6F0F - chains A and B; structure by X-ray diffraction, 2.00 A resolution.

[Chain A]
Name: Histone chaperone ASF1A
From: Homo sapiens
UniProt: Q9Y294 (ASF1A_HUMAN); numbering as in UniProt (aligned over 1-156)
Sequence (158 residues; each row starts with the number of its first residue; numbers below 1 keep their minus sign (Gly-1 is residue -1)):
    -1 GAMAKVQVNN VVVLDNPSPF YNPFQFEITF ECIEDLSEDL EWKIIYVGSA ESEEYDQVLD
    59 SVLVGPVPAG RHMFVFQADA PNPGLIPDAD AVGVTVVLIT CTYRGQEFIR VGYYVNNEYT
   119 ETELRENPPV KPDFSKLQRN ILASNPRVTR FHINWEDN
Not modelled in the structure: -1, 155-156
Differences from the reference sequence: expression tag (-1 to 0)
Swiss-Prot annotation at these positions:
  - motif: Ile31 to Asp37 (Required for interaction with HIRA)
  - mutagenesis: Glu36 to Asp37 (Abrogates interaction with HIRA and induction of senescence-associated heterochromatin foci), Asp37 (D37A: Abrogates interaction with CHAF1B and HIRA), Glu49 (E49A: Loss of interaction with TLK2), Asp54 (D54R: Reduces interaction with histone H3), Val62 to Pro64 (Abrogates interaction with HIRA and induction of senescence-associated heterochromatin foci), Asp88 (D88A: Loss of interaction with TLK2. Reduced phosphorylation), Val94 (V94R: Abrogates interaction with histone H3 and histone H4. Loss of interaction with TLK2. Reduced phosphorylation), Arg108 (R108E: Reduces interaction with histone H3)

[Chain B]
Name: ip2_s
Sequence (29 residues; each row starts with the number of its first residue):
   214 GAMGTLTPKE AELARRIRGA GGRTLNGFG
Not modelled in the structure: 214

[How chain A and chain B interact]
Contacting residue pairs (43):
  Val6(A) - Phe241(B)
  Asn7(A) - Phe241(B)
  Asn8(A) - Phe241(B)
  Val9(A) - Phe241(B)  hydrophobic
  Val45(A) - Arg229(B)
  Ala48(A) - Lys222(B)
  Ala48(A) - Glu225(B)
  Ala48(A) - Leu226(B)  hydrophobic
  Glu49(A) - Glu225(B)  hydrogen bond (backbone-side chain)
  Glu51(A) - Arg229(B)
  Asp54(A) - Arg229(B)  salt bridge
  Asp88(A) - Lys222(B)  salt bridge
  Val92(A) - Leu226(B)
  Val94(A) - Leu226(B)  hydrophobic
  Val94(A) - Ile230(B)  hydrophobic
  Arg108(A) - Arg229(B)  hydrogen bond (side chain-backbone)
  Arg108(A) - Ile230(B)
  Arg108(A) - Gly232(B)
  Val109(A) - Phe241(B)  hydrophobic
  Tyr112(A) - Ile230(B)
  Pro144(A) - Leu238(B)
  Pro144(A) - Asn239(B)
  Pro144(A) - Gly240(B)  hydrogen bond (backbone-backbone)
  Pro144(A) - Phe241(B)  hydrophobic
  Arg145(A) - Ile230(B)
  Arg145(A) - Thr237(B)
  Arg145(A) - Leu238(B)
  Arg145(A) - Asn239(B)  hydrogen bond
  Val146(A) - Arg236(B)
  Val146(A) - Thr237(B)
  Val146(A) - Leu238(B)  hydrogen bond (backbone-backbone)
  Val146(A) - Gly240(B)
  Val146(A) - Phe241(B)  hydrophobic
  Thr147(A) - Ile230(B)  hydrogen bond (side chain-backbone)
  Thr147(A) - Arg231(B)
  Thr147(A) - Gly235(B)
  Thr147(A) - Arg236(B)
  Thr147(A) - Thr237(B)  hydrogen bond
  Arg148(A) - Phe241(B)  hydrogen bond (side chain-backbone)
  Phe149(A) - Arg231(B)
  Phe149(A) - Gly232(B)
  Phe149(A) - Ala233(B)
  Phe149(A) - Gly235(B)
Other interface residues (no listed pair), chain A (26 interface residues in all): Ala87, Thr93, Leu96, Gly110, Asn143
Other interface residues (no listed pair), chain B (16 interface residues in all): Ala227

[Overview]
26 residues of chain A face 16 of chain B across their interface; the contacts include 8 hydrogen bonds and 2
salt bridges. Polar pairs include Asp54(A)-Arg229(B), Asp88(A)-Lys222(B) and Glu49(A)-Glu225(B). Curated
annotation (UniProt) lists 10 mutagenesis sites on chain A.
Here chain A is Histone chaperone ASF1A (Homo sapiens) and chain B is ip2_s. Entry 6F0F (Crystal structure
ASF1-ip2_s) was determined by X-ray diffraction (same publication as 6F0G and 6F0H).
